9CEB - chains O and W of the 28 polymer chains in the assembly; structure by electron microscopy, 2.50 A resolution.

Chain O (and W):
Protein: Proteasome subunit beta
Source organism: Mycobacterium tuberculosis
Notes: EC 3.4.25.1; chain W of this document is another copy of the same molecule, construct and numbering; everything in this record applies to it too
UniProt: P9WHT9 (PSB_MYCTU); residues 1-234 here correspond to UniProt positions 58-291 (UniProt number = residue number + 57)
Amino-acid sequence (234 residues; numbered 1 to 234; the number before each row is that of its first residue):
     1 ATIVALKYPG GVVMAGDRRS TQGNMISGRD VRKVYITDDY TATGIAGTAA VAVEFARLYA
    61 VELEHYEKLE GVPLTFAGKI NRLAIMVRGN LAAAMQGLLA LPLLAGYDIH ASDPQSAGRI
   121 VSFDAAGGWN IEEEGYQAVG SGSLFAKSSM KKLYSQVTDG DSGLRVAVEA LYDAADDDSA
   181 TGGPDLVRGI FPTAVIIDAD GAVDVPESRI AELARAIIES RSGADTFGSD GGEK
Unresolved in the structure: 223-234
Sequence notes: engineered mutation Ala1 (Thr58 in P9WHT9)
What the authors report for this chain:
  - conformationally variable residues (helix shift, loop rearrangement): Ala46, Gly47, Thr48, Ala49 to Glu70
  - contacts within the chain: Lys33-Gly47
  - mutagenesis - T1A: decreased catalytic activity (citing earlier work)
  - catalytic residues: Asp17, Lys33 (citing earlier work)
  - mutagenesis - V53Q: increased catalytic activity
  - mutagenesis - Y35F: decreased catalytic activity
  - mutagenesis - A92G/A93G/A94G, A100S: abolished catalytic activity

How chain O and chain W interact:
Contacting residue pairs (4; chain O residue first):
  Met25(O) - Leu144(W)  hydrophobic
  Ala50(O) - Gly128(W)
  Ala50(O) - Trp129(W)
  Arg57(O) - Asn81(W)
Other interface residues (no listed pair), chain O (6 interface residues in all): Ala49, Glu54, Leu98
Other interface residues (no listed pair), chain W (6 interface residues in all): Ala126, Asn130

In short:
Chain O and chain W each contribute 6 residues to their interface. From the paper: catalytic residues Asp17(O)
and Lys33(O); T1A and Y35F of chain O reduce catalytic activity; 5 substitutions were tested in all.
Both chains are Proteasome subunit beta (Mycobacterium tuberculosis). Entry 9CEB (20S Proteasome core particle
beta-T1A mutant) was determined by electron microscopy (same publication as 9CE5, 9CE7, 9CE8, 9CEE and 9CEG).
